221P - chain A; structure by X-ray diffraction, 2.30 A resolution.

== Chain A ==
Name: H-ras P21 protein
From: Homo sapiens
Reference sequence: P01112 (RASH_HUMAN); residue numbers follow UniProt; this construct covers 1-166
Sequence (166 residues; numbered 1 to 166; the number before each row is that of its first residue):
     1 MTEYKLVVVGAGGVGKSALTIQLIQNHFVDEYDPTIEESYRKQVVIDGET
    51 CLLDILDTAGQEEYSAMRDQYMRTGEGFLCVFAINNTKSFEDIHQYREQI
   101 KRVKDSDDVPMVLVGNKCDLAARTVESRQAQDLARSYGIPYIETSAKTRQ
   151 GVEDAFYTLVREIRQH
Sequence notes: engineered mutation E38 (Asp in P01112)
Bound ions: Mg2+: S17, T35 (together with GMP-PNP)
Residues lining bound ligands: GMP-PNP (GNP; phosphoaminophosphonic acid-guanylate ester): A11, G12, G13, V14, G15, K16, S17, A18, F28, V29, D30, E31, P34, T35, T58, A59, G60, N116, K117, D119, L120, S145, A146, K147
Curated features (UniProtKB/Swiss-Prot):
  - region: H166 (Hypervariable region)
  - motif: Y32 to E37, S39, Y40 (Effector region)
  - binding site (GTP): G13 to A18, V29 to T35, A59, G60, N116 to D119, S145 to K147
  - modified residue: M1 (N-acetylmethionine), T2 (N-acetylthreonine), C118 (S-nitrosocysteine)
  - glycosylation: T35 (Microbial infection: O-linked (Glc) threonine)

== In short ==
Ligands of chain A: GMP-PNP. S17 and T35 coordinate Mg2+. Curated annotation (UniProt) lists 22 GTP-binding
residues.
Chain A is H-ras P21 protein (Homo sapiens); the structure, Three-dimensional structures of H-ras P21 mutants:
molecular basis for their inability to function as signal switch ..., was determined by X-ray diffraction
together with 421P, 521P, 621P and 721P from the same study.
